PDB entry 5NIF | X-ray diffraction, 3.00 A resolution | chains Q and R of the 30 polymer chains in the assembly

[Chain Q]
Molecule: Proteasome subunit alpha type-3
From: Saccharomyces cerevisiae (strain ATCC 204508 / S288c)
Notes: EC 3.4.25.1
UniProtKB: P23638 (PSA3_YEAST); numbering as in UniProt (aligned over 1-258)
Chain sequence (258 residues; numbered 1 to 258; the number before each row is that of its first residue):
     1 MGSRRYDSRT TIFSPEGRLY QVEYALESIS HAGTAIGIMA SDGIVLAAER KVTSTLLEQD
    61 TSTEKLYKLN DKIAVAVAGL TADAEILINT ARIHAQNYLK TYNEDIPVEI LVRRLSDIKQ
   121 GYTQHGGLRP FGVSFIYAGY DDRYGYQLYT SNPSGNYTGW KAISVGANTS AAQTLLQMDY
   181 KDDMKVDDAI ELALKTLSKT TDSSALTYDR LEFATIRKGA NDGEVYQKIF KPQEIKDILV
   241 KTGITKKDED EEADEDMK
Not modelled in the structure: 1, 220-221, 246-258
Ligand contacts: Mg2+ (MG): T90, Y122, F131
Curated features (UniProtKB/Swiss-Prot):
  - cross-link (Glycyl lysine isopeptide (Lys-Gly)): K100 (interchain with G-Cter in ubiquitin), K199 (interchain with G-Cter in ubiquitin), K231 (interchain with G-Cter in ubiquitin)

[Chain R]
Molecule: Proteasome subunit alpha type-4
From: Saccharomyces cerevisiae (strain ATCC 204508 / S288c)
Notes: EC 3.4.25.1
UniProtKB: P40303 (PSA4_YEAST); numbering as in UniProt (aligned over 1-254)
Chain sequence (254 residues; each row starts with the number of its first residue):
     1 MSGYDRALSI FSPDGHIFQV EYALEAVKRG TCAVGVKGKN CVVLGCERRS TLKLQDTRIT
    61 PSKVSKIDSH VVLSFSGLNA DSRILIEKAR VEAQSHRLTL EDPVTVEYLT RYVAGVQQRY
   121 TQSGGVRPFG VSTLIAGFDP RDDEPKLYQT EPSGIYSSWS AQTIGRNSKT VREFLEKNYD
   181 RKEPPATVEE CVKLTVRSLL EVVQTGAKNI EITVVKPDSD IVALSSEEIN QYVTQIEQEK
   241 QEQQEQDKKK KSNH
Not modelled in the structure: 1-2, 244-254
Curated features (UniProtKB/Swiss-Prot):
  - modified residue: T60 (Phosphothreonine)

[Interface between chain Q and chain R]
Residue-residue contacts (73; chain Q residue first):
  D7(Q) with Y4(R), hydrogen bond; R6(R)
  R9(Q) with R6(R)
  T11(Q) with L8(R); R127(R)
  I12(Q) with Q19(R)
  F13(Q) with Q19(R), hydrogen bond (backbone-side chain); Y22(R); A23(R), hydrophobic; L78(R), hydrophobic; R127(R); P128(R); G130(R)
  S14(Q) with Y22(R)
  P15(Q) with Y22(R), hydrophobic; E25(R)
  E16(Q) with E25(R); R29(R)
  G17(Q) with Y22(R); E25(R); A26(R); R29(R), hydrogen bond (backbone-side chain)
  R18(Q) with R29(R)
  L19(Q) with L78(R), hydrophobic; R127(R)
  M39(Q) with D56(R); R58(R)
  E109(Q) with P61(R)
  R113(Q) with R83(R)
  S116(Q) with R83(R)
  D117(Q) with R83(R), salt bridge
  Q120(Q) with A80(R); D81(R), hydrogen bond; I84(R)
  T123(Q) with R127(R), hydrogen bond (backbone-side chain)
  Q124(Q) with Y120(R); G125(R); V126(R); R127(R), hydrogen bond (side chain-backbone); F129(R)
  H125(Q) with G125(R); V126(R)
  G126(Q) with Y4(R); G125(R), hydrogen bond (backbone-backbone)
  G127(Q) with Y4(R)
  Y144(Q) with R58(R), hydrogen bond (backbone-side chain); I59(R), hydrophobic
  Y146(Q) with R58(R), hydrogen bond (backbone-side chain)
  Q147(Q) with I59(R)
  L148(Q) with I59(R)
  Y149(Q) with I59(R)
  S154(Q) with A80(R)
  G155(Q) with A80(R); R83(R), hydrogen bond (backbone-side chain)
  N156(Q) with N79(R), hydrogen bond; A80(R)
  Y157(Q) with P61(R); R83(R)
  T158(Q) with T60(R)
  G159(Q) with Q55(R); D56(R), hydrogen bond (backbone-backbone); I59(R); T60(R), hydrogen bond (backbone-side chain)
  W160(Q) with L52(R), hydrophobic; L54(R); Q55(R); D56(R)
  K161(Q) with L54(R), hydrogen bond (backbone-backbone); D56(R)
  A162(Q) with L54(R)
  L176(Q) with L54(R)
  Q177(Q) with K53(R); L54(R)
Other interface residues (no listed pair), chain Q (41 interface residues in all): R4, Q173, Y180
Other interface residues (no listed pair), chain R (32 interface residues in all): T51

[Overview]
41 residues of chain Q and 32 residues of chain R are in contact, with 14 hydrogen bonds and 1 salt bridge.
Among the polar pairs are D117(Q)-R83(R), D7(Q)-Y4(R) and F13(Q)-Q19(R). Bound to chain Q: Mg2+.
Here chain Q is Proteasome subunit alpha type-3 and chain R is Proteasome subunit alpha type-4, both from
Saccharomyces cerevisiae (strain ATCC 204508 / S288c). Entry 5NIF (Yeast 20S proteasome in complex with
Blm-pep activator) was determined by X-ray diffraction.
